PDB entry 5MJS | electron microscopy, 4.60 A resolution (low resolution: residue-level contacts below are approximate; hydrogen-bond / salt-bridge calls are withheld) | chains E and B of the 9 polymer chains in the assembly

== Chain E ==
Molecule: Tubulin alpha-1 chain
Source organism: Schizosaccharomyces pombe (strain 972 / ATCC 24843)
UniProtKB: P04688 (TBA1_SCHPO); numbering as in UniProt (aligned over 1-444)
Amino-acid sequence (444 residues; numbered 1 to 444; the number before each row is that of its first residue):
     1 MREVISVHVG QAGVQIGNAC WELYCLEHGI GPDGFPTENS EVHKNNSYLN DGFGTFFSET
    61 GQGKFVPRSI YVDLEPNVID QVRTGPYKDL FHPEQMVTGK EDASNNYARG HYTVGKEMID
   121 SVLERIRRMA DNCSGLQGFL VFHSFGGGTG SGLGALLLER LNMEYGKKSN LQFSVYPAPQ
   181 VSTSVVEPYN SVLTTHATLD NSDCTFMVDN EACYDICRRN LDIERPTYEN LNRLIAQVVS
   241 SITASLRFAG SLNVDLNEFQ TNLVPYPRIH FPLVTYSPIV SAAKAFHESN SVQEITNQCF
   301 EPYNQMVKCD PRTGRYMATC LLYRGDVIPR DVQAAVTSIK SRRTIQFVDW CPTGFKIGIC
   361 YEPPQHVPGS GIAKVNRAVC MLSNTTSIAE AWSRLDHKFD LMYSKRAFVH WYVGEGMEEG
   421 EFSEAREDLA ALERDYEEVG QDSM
Disordered / not traced: 39-48
Ligand contacts: GTP (guanosine-5'-triphosphate): Gly10, Gln11, Ala12, Gln15, Asp73, Glu75, Asp102, Ser104, Asn105, Ser144, Gly146, Gly147, Gly148, Thr149, Gly150, Val175, Thr183, Glu187, Asn210, Tyr228, Asn232
Curated features (UniProtKB/Swiss-Prot):
  - active site: Glu258
  - binding site (GTP): Gln11, Glu75, Ser144, Gly148, Thr149, Thr183, Asn210, Asn232
  - binding site (Mg(2+)): Glu75

== Chain B ==
Molecule: Tubulin beta chain
Source organism: Schizosaccharomyces pombe (strain 972 / ATCC 24843)
UniProtKB: P05219 (TBB_SCHPO); the construct lacks a stretch of the UniProt sequence, so the offset changes along the chain: 1-262 = UniProt 1-262; 263-428 = UniProt 264-429
Amino-acid sequence (429 residues; numbered 1 to 428 plus 1 insertion-coded residue; the number before each row is that of its first residue):
     1 MREIVHIQAG QCGNQVGAAF WSTIADEHGL DSAGIYHGTS EAQHERLNVY FNEAAGGKYV
    61 PRAVLVDLEP GTMDAVKSGK FGNLFRPDNI IYGQSGAGNI WAKGHYTEGA ELADAVLDVV
   121 RREAEACDAL QGFQLTHSLG GGTGSGMGTL LLSKIREEYP DRMMATFSVA PAPKSSDTVV
   181 EPYNATLSMH QLVENSDETF CIDNEALSSI FANTLKIKSP SYDDLNHLVS AVMAGVTTSF
   241 RFPGELNSDL RKLAVNMVPF PR
  262A L
   263 HFFMVGFAPL AAIGSSSFQA VSVPELTQQM FDANNMMVAA DPRHGRYLTV AALFRGKVSM
   323 KEVDEQIRSV QTKNSAYFVE WIPDNVLKAV CSVPPKDLKM SATFIGNSTS IQEIFRRLGD
   383 QFSAMFRRKA FLHWYTGEGM DEMEFTEAES NMNDLVSEYQ QYQEAG
Disordered / not traced: 262A
Ligand contacts: GDP (guanosine-5'-diphosphate): Gly10, Gln11, Cys12, Gly13, Val16, Asn99, Ser138, Gly140, Gly141, Gly142, Thr143, Gly144, Ser145, Val169, Asp177, Glu181, Asn204, Tyr222, Asn226
Curated features (UniProtKB/Swiss-Prot):
  - binding site (GTP): Gln11, Glu69, Ser138, Gly142, Thr143, Gly144, Asn204, Asn226
  - binding site (Mg(2+)): Glu69

== Chain E / chain B interface ==
Pairs across the interface (56; chain E residue first):
  Gln11(E) with Glu245(B); Leu246(B)
  Gln15(E) with Glu245(B)
  Glu75(E) with Arg2(B); Lys252(B)
  Pro76(E) with Arg46(B)
  Asn77(E) with Arg46(B)
  Gln81(E) with Pro243(B); Gly244(B)
  Thr84(E) with Glu45(B)
  Lys100(E) with Met1(B); Arg2(B)
  Glu101(E) with Arg2(B)
  Asp102(E) with Arg2(B)
  Ala103(E) with Arg251(B)
  Ser104(E) with Lys252(B)
  Asn105(E) with Ser248(B); Lys252(B)
  Asn106(E) with Val255(B)
  Arg109(E) with Arg251(B)
  Gln180(E) with Arg330(B); Asp346(B)
  Val181(E) with Asp326(B); Asp346(B)
  Ser182(E) with Asp346(B)
  Thr183(E) with Met322(B); Lys350(B)
  Ser184(E) with Leu349(B)
  Val185(E) with Asn256(B); Ile344(B); Leu349(B)
  Glu211(E) with Asp326(B)
  Tyr214(E) with Met322(B); Lys323(B)
  Pro226(E) with Ser321(B)
  Thr227(E) with Glu245(B)
  Tyr228(E) with Glu245(B); Leu246(B); Met322(B)
  Met402(E) with Trp343(B); Ile344(B); Pro345(B)
  Ser404(E) with Trp343(B)
  Lys405(E) with Phe260(B); Trp343(B); Tyr424(B)
  Arg406(E) with Pro259(B)
  Ala407(E) with Pro259(B)
  Phe408(E) with Ala254(B); Val255(B); Val258(B); Pro259(B); Phe260(B); His263(B)
  Trp411(E) with Arg251(B); Val255(B)
Interface residues without a listed pair, chain E (38 interface residues in all): Asp80, Arg218, Arg225, Lys398, Leu401
Interface residues without a listed pair, chain B (35 interface residues in all): Phe240, Pro261, Glu324, Asn347, Val348

== In short ==
The interface between chain E and chain B involves 38 residues on one side and 35 on the other. Chain E binds
GTP. Chain B binds GDP.
Here chain E is Tubulin alpha-1 chain and chain B is Tubulin beta chain, both from Schizosaccharomyces pombe
(strain 972 / ATCC 24843). Entry 5MJS (S. pombe microtubule copolymerized with GTP and Mal3-143) was
determined by electron microscopy.
